PDB entry 1KEN | X-ray diffraction, 3.50 A resolution | chains C and H of the 10 polymer chains in the assembly

== Chain C ==
Molecule: hemagglutinin HA1
Source organism: Influenza A virus (A/X-31(H3N2))
Amino-acid sequence (328 residues; row label = number of the first residue in the row):
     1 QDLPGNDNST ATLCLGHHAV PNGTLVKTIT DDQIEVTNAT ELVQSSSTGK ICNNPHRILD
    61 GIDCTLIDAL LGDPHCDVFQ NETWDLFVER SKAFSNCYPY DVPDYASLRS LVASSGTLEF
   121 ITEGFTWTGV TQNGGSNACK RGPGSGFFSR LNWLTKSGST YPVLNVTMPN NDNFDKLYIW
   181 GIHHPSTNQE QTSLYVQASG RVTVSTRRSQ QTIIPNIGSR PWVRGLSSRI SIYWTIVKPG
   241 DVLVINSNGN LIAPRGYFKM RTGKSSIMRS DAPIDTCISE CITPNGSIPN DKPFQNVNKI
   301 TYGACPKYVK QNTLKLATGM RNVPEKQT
Unresolved in the structure: 1-8
Cystine bridges: Cys-52/Cys-277, Cys-64/Cys-76, Cys-97/Cys-139, Cys-281/Cys-305
Covalently attached groups: glycan linked to Asn-165

== Chain H ==
Molecule: influenza virus infectivity neutralizing antibody (heavy chain)
Source organism: Mus musculus
Notes: antibody fragment or engineered binder
Amino-acid sequence (221 residues; row label = number of the first residue in the row):
     1 DVHLQESGPG LVKPSQSLSL TCYVTGYSIT SGYYWTWIRQ FPGNKLEWMG YISYDGSNNY
    61 NPSLKNRISI TRDTSKNQFF LKLNSVTAED TASYYCAAFY YDYDFFFDYW GQGTTLTVSS
   121 AKTTPPSVYP LAPGSAAQTN SMVTLGCLVK GYFPEPVTVT WNSGSLSSGV HTFPAVLQSD
   181 LYTLSSSVTV PSSTWPSETV TCNVAHPASS TKVDKKIVPR D
Cystine bridges: Cys-22/Cys-96, Cys-147/Cys-202

== How chain C and chain H interact ==
Contacting residue pairs (5):
  Thr-128(C) / Ser-28(H)  hydrogen bond
  Thr-128(C) / Thr-30(H)
  Pro-162(C) / Gly-26(H)
  Asn-165(C) / Tyr-27(H)
  Asn-165(C) / Ser-31(H)
Also at the interface, not in a pair above, chain C (4 interface residues in all): Val-163
Also at the interface, not in a pair above, chain H (6 interface residues in all): Thr-74

== Overview ==
The interface between chain C and chain H involves 4 residues on one side and 6 on the other; the contacts
include 1 hydrogen bond. Its one hydrogen-bonded contact is Thr-128(C)/Ser-28(H).
Here chain C is hemagglutinin HA1 (Influenza A virus (A/X-31(H3N2))) and chain H is influenza virus
infectivity neutralizing antibody (heavy chain) (Mus musculus). Entry 1KEN (Influenza virus hemagglutinin
complexed with an antibody that prevents the hemagglutinin low ph fusogenic transition) was determined by
X-ray diffraction.
